PDB entry 2A33 | X-ray diffraction, 1.95 A resolution | chains A and B

Chain A (and B):
Protein: hypothetical protein
Source organism: Arabidopsis thaliana
Notes: chain B of this document is another copy of the same molecule, construct and numbering; everything in this record applies to it too
Amino-acid sequence (215 residues; each row starts with the number of its first residue):
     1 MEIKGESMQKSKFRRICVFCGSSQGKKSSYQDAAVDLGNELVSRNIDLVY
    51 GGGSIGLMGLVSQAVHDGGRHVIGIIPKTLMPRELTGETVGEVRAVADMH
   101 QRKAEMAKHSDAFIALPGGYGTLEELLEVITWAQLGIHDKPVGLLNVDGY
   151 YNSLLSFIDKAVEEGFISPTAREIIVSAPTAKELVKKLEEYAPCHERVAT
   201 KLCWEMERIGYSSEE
Not modelled in the structure: 1-7, 82-89, 191-215 (chain B: 1-9, 79-86, 191-215)
Differences from the reference sequence: modified residue (1, 8, 58, 81, 99, 106, 206)
Modified / non-standard residues: Mse1, Mse206 (selenomethionine); Mse8, Mse58, Mse81, Mse99, Mse106 (selenomethionine; parent Met)

Interface between chain A and chain B:
Residue-residue contacts (88; chain A residue first):
  S23(A) - G165(B)  hydrogen bond (side chain-backbone)
  S23(A) - F166(B)
  G25(A) - E164(B)
  G25(A) - F166(B)
  K26(A) - E163(B)  hydrogen bond (side chain-backbone)
  K26(A) - E164(B)  hydrogen bond (backbone-backbone)
  K27(A) - K160(B)
  K27(A) - E164(B)  salt bridge
  Y30(A) - E164(B)
  L57(A) - F166(B)  hydrophobic
  Mse99(A) - L135(B)  hydrophobic
  H100(A) - H100(B)
  H100(A) - E128(B)  salt bridge
  H100(A) - W132(B)
  K103(A) - K103(B)
  K103(A) - E128(B)  salt bridge
  P117(A) - F166(B)  hydrophobic
  G118(A) - F166(B)
  G119(A) - F166(B)
  G119(A) - I167(B)
  Y120(A) - L127(B)  hydrophobic
  Y120(A) - I130(B)
  Y120(A) - T131(B)  hydrogen bond (backbone-side chain)
  Y120(A) - Q134(B)
  Y120(A) - I158(B)
  Y120(A) - I167(B)  hydrophobic
  Y120(A) - A171(B)  hydrogen bond (side chain-backbone)
  Y120(A) - R172(B)
  Y120(A) - I175(B)
  G121(A) - T131(B)
  L123(A) - L127(B)  hydrophobic
  L123(A) - F157(B)  hydrophobic
  E124(A) - L127(B)
  E124(A) - E128(B)
  E124(A) - T131(B)
  L127(A) - L123(B)  hydrophobic
  L127(A) - E124(B)
  L127(A) - L127(B)  hydrophobic
  E128(A) - H100(B)  salt bridge
  E128(A) - K103(B)  salt bridge
  E128(A) - E124(B)
  I130(A) - Y120(B)  hydrophobic
  T131(A) - Y120(B)  hydrogen bond (side chain-backbone)
  T131(A) - G121(B)
  T131(A) - E124(B)
  W132(A) - H100(B)
  Q134(A) - Y120(B)
  L135(A) - Mse99(B)
  I137(A) - Mse99(B)
  Y150(A) - F157(B)
  Y150(A) - K160(B)
  Y150(A) - A161(B)
  Y150(A) - F166(B)
  Y151(A) - F157(B)  hydrophobic
  S153(A) - S153(B)
  S153(A) - S156(B)
  S153(A) - F157(B)
  L154(A) - F157(B)
  S156(A) - S153(B)
  F157(A) - Y150(B)
  F157(A) - Y151(B)  hydrophobic
  F157(A) - S153(B)
  F157(A) - L154(B)
  I158(A) - Y120(B)  hydrophobic
  K160(A) - Y30(B)
  K160(A) - Y150(B)
  A161(A) - Y150(B)
  E163(A) - K26(B)
  E164(A) - G25(B)
  E164(A) - K26(B)  hydrogen bond (backbone-backbone)
  E164(A) - K27(B)  salt bridge
  E164(A) - Y30(B)
  E164(A) - Y150(B)
  G165(A) - S23(B)  hydrogen bond (backbone-side chain)
  F166(A) - S23(B)
  F166(A) - Q24(B)
  F166(A) - G25(B)
  F166(A) - Y30(B)  hydrophobic
  F166(A) - L57(B)  hydrophobic
  F166(A) - P117(B)  hydrophobic
  F166(A) - G118(B)
  F166(A) - G119(B)
  F166(A) - Y150(B)
  I167(A) - G119(B)
  I167(A) - Y120(B)
  A171(A) - Y120(B)  hydrogen bond (backbone-side chain)
  R172(A) - Y120(B)
  I175(A) - Y120(B)
Interface residues without a listed pair, chain A (45 interface residues in all): G21, Q24, A104, I174
Interface residues without a listed pair, chain B (45 interface residues in all): G21, A104, D148, I174

Overview:
The chain A/chain B interface involves 45 residues from each chain; the contacts include 9 hydrogen bonds and
6 salt bridges. Among the polar pairs are K27(A)-E164(B), H100(A)-E128(B) and K103(A)-E128(B).
Chain A and chain B are both hypothetical protein (Arabidopsis thaliana); the structure, X-Ray Structure of a
Lysine Decarboxylase-Like Protein from Arabidopsis Thaliana Gene AT2G37210, was determined by X-ray
diffraction, deposited together with 1YDH.
